PDB entry 3W7F | X-ray diffraction, 2.25 A resolution | chain A

[Chain A]
Molecule: Dehydrosqualene synthase
Source organism: Staphylococcus aureus
Notes: EC 2.5.1.96
UniProt: A9JQL9 (CRTM_STAAU); residue numbers follow UniProt; this construct covers 1-287
Sequence (293 residues; each row starts with the number of its first residue; numbers below 1 keep their minus sign (Ala-5 is residue -5)):
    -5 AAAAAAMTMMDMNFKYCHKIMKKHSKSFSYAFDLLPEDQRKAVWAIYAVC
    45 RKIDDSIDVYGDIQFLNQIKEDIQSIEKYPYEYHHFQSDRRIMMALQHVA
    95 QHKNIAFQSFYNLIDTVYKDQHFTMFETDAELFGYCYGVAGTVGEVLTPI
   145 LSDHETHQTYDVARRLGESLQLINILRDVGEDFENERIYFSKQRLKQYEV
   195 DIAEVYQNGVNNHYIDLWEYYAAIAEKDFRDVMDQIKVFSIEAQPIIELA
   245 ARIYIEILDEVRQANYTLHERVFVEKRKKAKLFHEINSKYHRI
Disordered / not traced: -5 to 0, 285-287
Differences from the reference sequence: expression tag (-5 to 0)
Curated features (UniProtKB/Swiss-Prot):
  - binding site ((2E,6E)-farnesyl diphosphate): His18 to Ser21, Tyr41, Arg45, Gln165, Arg171, Tyr248
  - binding site (Mg(2+)): Asp48, Asp52, Asn168, Asp172
Metal / ion sites: Mg2+ site 1: Asp48, Asp52 (together with farnesyl thiopyrophosphate); Mg2+ site 2: Asn168, Asp172 (together with farnesyl thiopyrophosphate)
Ligand contacts:
  - farnesyl thiopyrophosphate (FPS; S-[(2E,6E)-3,7,11-trimethyldodeca-2,6,10-trienyl] trihydrogen thiodiphosphate): His18, Ser19, Lys20, Ser21, Phe22, Phe26, Tyr41, Arg45, Ala134, Val137, Gly138, Leu141, Leu145, Ala157, Leu160, Gly161, Leu164, Gln165, Asn168, Arg171, Phe233, Ile241, Tyr248, Arg265
  - farnesyl thiopyrophosphate: Met15, Ser19, Phe22, Phe26, Val37, Tyr41, Cys44, Arg45, Asp48, Asp49, Val133, Val137, Leu141, Gln165, Asn168, Arg171, Asp172, Asp176

[Summary]
Chain A binds farnesyl thiopyrophosphate. The Mg2+ site 1 is built by Asp48 and Asp52. The Mg2+ site 2 is
built by Asn168 and Asp172. UniProt lists 9 (2E,6E)-farnesyl diphosphate-binding residues and 4 Mg2+-binding
residues.
Chain A is Dehydrosqualene synthase (Staphylococcus aureus); the structure, Crystal structure of the C(30)
carotenoid dehydrosqualene synthase from staphylococcus aureus complexed with farnesyl thiopyrophosphate, was
determined by X-ray diffraction (same publication as 2ZCO, 2ZCQ, 2ZCR and 2ZCS).
